PDB entry 1G0S | X-ray diffraction, 1.90 A resolution | chains A and B

== Chain A (and B) ==
Protein: Hypothetical 23.7 kDa protein in icc-tolc intergenic region
Organism: Escherichia coli
Notes: EC 3.6.1.13; chain B of this document is another copy of the same molecule, construct and numbering; everything in this record applies to it too
UniProtKB: Q93K97 (ADPP_ECOLI); residues 1-209 here = UniProt positions 1-209
Amino-acid sequence (209 residues; each row starts with the number of its first residue):
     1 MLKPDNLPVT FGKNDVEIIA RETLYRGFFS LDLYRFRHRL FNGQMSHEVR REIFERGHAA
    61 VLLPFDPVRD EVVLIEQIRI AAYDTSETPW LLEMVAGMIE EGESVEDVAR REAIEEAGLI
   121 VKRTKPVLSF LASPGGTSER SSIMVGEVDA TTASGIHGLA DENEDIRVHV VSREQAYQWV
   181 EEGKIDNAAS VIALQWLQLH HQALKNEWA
Not modelled in the structure: 155-162 (chain B: 1-7)
Swiss-Prot annotation at these positions:
  - motif: Gly97 to Gly118 (Nudix box)
  - active site: Glu162 (Proton acceptor)
  - binding site (substrate): Phe28, Phe29, Arg51, Glu52, Arg56, Arg79, Met98, Ser133 to Gly135, Glu139
  - binding site (Mg(2+)): Ala96, Glu112, Glu116, Glu164

== Chain A / chain B interface ==
Residue-residue contacts (172; chain A residue first):
  Asn6(A) - Glu87(B)
  Leu7(A) - Glu87(B)
  Pro8(A) - Leu92(B)
  Pro8(A) - Lys184(B)
  Val9(A) - Glu76(B)
  Val9(A) - Trp90(B)  hydrophobic
  Val9(A) - Leu92(B)  hydrophobic
  Thr10(A) - Glu76(B)  hydrogen bond (backbone-side chain)
  Thr10(A) - Arg167(B)  hydrogen bond
  Phe11(A) - Glu76(B)
  Phe11(A) - Thr88(B)  hydrogen bond (backbone-side chain)
  Phe11(A) - Trp90(B)  hydrophobic
  Gly12(A) - Thr88(B)
  Gly12(A) - Trp90(B)
  Lys13(A) - Tyr83(B)  hydrogen bond (side chain-backbone)
  Lys13(A) - Ser86(B)  hydrogen bond (side chain-backbone)
  Lys13(A) - Glu87(B)
  Asp15(A) - Trp90(B)
  Val16(A) - Ile80(B)  hydrophobic
  Val16(A) - Tyr83(B)  hydrophobic
  Val16(A) - Trp90(B)  hydrophobic
  Ile18(A) - Tyr83(B)  hydrophobic
  Arg21(A) - Asp84(B)  salt bridge
  Leu24(A) - Tyr25(B)
  Tyr25(A) - Leu24(B)  hydrophobic
  Tyr25(A) - Leu31(B)  hydrophobic
  Tyr25(A) - Glu52(B)
  Gly27(A) - Glu52(B)
  Phe28(A) - Glu52(B)  hydrogen bond (backbone-side chain)
  Phe29(A) - Glu52(B)  hydrogen bond (backbone-side chain)
  Leu31(A) - Tyr25(B)  hydrophobic
  Leu31(A) - Phe54(B)  hydrophobic
  Tyr34(A) - Ile80(B)  hydrophobic
  Tyr34(A) - Asp84(B)
  Phe36(A) - Ile80(B)  hydrophobic
  His38(A) - Ile78(B)
  His38(A) - Trp90(B)
  Arg39(A) - Trp90(B)
  Leu40(A) - Ala160(B)  hydrophobic
  Leu40(A) - Glu162(B)
  Leu40(A) - Asp165(B)
  Phe41(A) - Glu76(B)
  Phe41(A) - Trp90(B)
  Phe41(A) - Ile156(B)  hydrophobic
  Phe41(A) - Asp165(B)  hydrogen bond (backbone-side chain)
  Phe41(A) - Ile166(B)
  Phe41(A) - Arg167(B)
  Asn42(A) - Ile156(B)
  Asn42(A) - His157(B)
  Asn42(A) - Gly158(B)
  Asn42(A) - Ala160(B)
  Ser46(A) - Glu162(B)
  His47(A) - Glu162(B)  salt bridge
  Arg51(A) - Asn163(B)  hydrogen bond (side chain-backbone)
  Glu52(A) - Tyr25(B)
  Glu52(A) - Gly27(B)
  Glu52(A) - Phe28(B)  hydrogen bond (side chain-backbone)
  Glu52(A) - Phe29(B)  hydrogen bond (side chain-backbone)
  Ile53(A) - Ala81(B)  hydrophobic
  Phe54(A) - Leu31(B)  hydrophobic
  Phe54(A) - Phe54(B)  hydrophobic
  Phe54(A) - Gly136(B)
  Arg56(A) - Gly135(B)
  Arg56(A) - Gly136(B)
  His58(A) - Thr85(B)
  Glu76(A) - Val9(B)
  Glu76(A) - Phe41(B)
  Ile78(A) - His38(B)
  Arg79(A) - Pro134(B)
  Arg79(A) - Gly135(B)
  Ile80(A) - Val16(B)  hydrophobic
  Ile80(A) - Tyr34(B)  hydrophobic
  Ile80(A) - Phe36(B)  hydrophobic
  Ile80(A) - Arg51(B)
  Ala81(A) - Ile53(B)  hydrophobic
  Ala81(A) - Pro134(B)
  Ala81(A) - Thr137(B)
  Ala81(A) - Ser138(B)
  Ala82(A) - Leu131(B)  hydrophobic
  Tyr83(A) - Lys13(B)  hydrogen bond (backbone-side chain)
  Tyr83(A) - Ile18(B)
  Tyr83(A) - Arg21(B)
  Asp84(A) - Arg21(B)  salt bridge
  Asp84(A) - Tyr34(B)  hydrogen bond
  Thr85(A) - His58(B)
  Thr85(A) - Leu131(B)
  Thr85(A) - Arg140(B)  hydrogen bond
  Ser86(A) - Lys13(B)  hydrogen bond (backbone-side chain)
  Ser86(A) - Leu131(B)
  Ser86(A) - Arg140(B)
  Glu87(A) - Lys13(B)
  Thr88(A) - Phe11(B)  hydrogen bond (side chain-backbone)
  Thr88(A) - Gly12(B)
  Pro89(A) - Val16(B)  hydrophobic
  Trp90(A) - Val9(B)  hydrophobic
  Trp90(A) - Phe11(B)  hydrophobic
  Trp90(A) - Gly12(B)
  Trp90(A) - Asp15(B)
  Trp90(A) - Val16(B)  hydrophobic
  Trp90(A) - His38(B)
  Trp90(A) - Arg39(B)
  Trp90(A) - Phe41(B)
  Leu91(A) - Pro134(B)  hydrophobic
  Leu92(A) - Val9(B)  hydrophobic
  Leu128(A) - Val191(B)  hydrophobic
  Ser129(A) - Asp186(B)
  Phe130(A) - Asp186(B)
  Phe130(A) - Ala188(B)  hydrophobic
  Leu131(A) - Ala82(B)  hydrophobic
  Leu131(A) - Thr85(B)
  Leu131(A) - Ser86(B)
  Leu131(A) - Leu91(B)  hydrophobic
  Leu131(A) - Asp186(B)  hydrogen bond (backbone-backbone)
  Leu131(A) - Asn187(B)
  Leu131(A) - Ala188(B)  hydrogen bond (backbone-backbone)
  Ala132(A) - Ala132(B)
  Ala132(A) - Ala188(B)
  Ser133(A) - Glu139(B)  hydrogen bond
  Pro134(A) - Arg79(B)
  Pro134(A) - Ala81(B)
  Pro134(A) - Leu91(B)  hydrophobic
  Pro134(A) - Glu93(B)
  Pro134(A) - Asn187(B)
  Gly135(A) - Arg56(B)  hydrogen bond (backbone-side chain)
  Gly135(A) - Arg79(B)
  Gly136(A) - Phe54(B)
  Gly136(A) - Arg56(B)
  Thr137(A) - Ala81(B)
  Ser138(A) - Ala81(B)
  Glu139(A) - Ser133(B)  hydrogen bond
  Arg140(A) - Thr85(B)  hydrogen bond (side chain-backbone)
  Arg140(A) - Ser86(B)  hydrogen bond
  Arg140(A) - Asp186(B)  salt bridge
  Asn163(A) - Phe41(B)
  Glu164(A) - Leu40(B)
  Glu164(A) - Phe41(B)  hydrogen bond (backbone-backbone)
  Asp165(A) - His38(B)  salt bridge
  Asp165(A) - Leu40(B)
  Asp165(A) - Phe41(B)
  Ile166(A) - Phe41(B)
  Arg167(A) - Pro8(B)  hydrogen bond (side chain-backbone)
  Arg167(A) - Thr10(B)
  Arg167(A) - Phe41(B)
  Tyr177(A) - Leu199(B)
  Tyr177(A) - His200(B)
  Trp179(A) - Pro8(B)  hydrophobic
  Val180(A) - Leu128(B)
  Glu181(A) - His200(B)  salt bridge
  Asp186(A) - Ser129(B)
  Asp186(A) - Phe130(B)
  Asp186(A) - Leu131(B)  hydrogen bond (backbone-backbone)
  Asp186(A) - Arg140(B)  salt bridge
  Asn187(A) - Leu131(B)
  Asn187(A) - Pro134(B)
  Ala188(A) - Phe130(B)  hydrophobic
  Ala188(A) - Leu131(B)  hydrogen bond (backbone-backbone)
  Ala188(A) - Ala132(B)
  Val191(A) - Ile192(B)  hydrophobic
  Ile192(A) - Val191(B)  hydrophobic
  Ile192(A) - Ile192(B)  hydrophobic
  Ile192(A) - Gln195(B)  hydrogen bond (backbone-side chain)
  Gln195(A) - Ile192(B)  hydrogen bond (side chain-backbone)
  Gln195(A) - Gln195(B)  hydrogen bond
  Gln195(A) - Trp196(B)
  Gln195(A) - Leu199(B)
  Trp196(A) - Gln195(B)
  Gln198(A) - Leu199(B)
  Leu199(A) - Tyr177(B)
  Leu199(A) - Gln198(B)
  Leu199(A) - Leu199(B)  hydrophobic
  His200(A) - Tyr177(B)
  His200(A) - Glu181(B)  salt bridge
Interface residues without a listed pair, chain A (85 interface residues in all): Gln44, Val49, Glu93, His169
Interface residues without a listed pair, chain B (85 interface residues in all): Asn42, Arg50, Pro89, Leu159, His169, Val180

== In short ==
The chain A/chain B interface involves 85 residues from each chain, with 30 hydrogen bonds and 8 salt bridges.
Among the polar pairs are Arg21(A)-Asp84(B), His47(A)-Glu162(B) and Arg140(A)-Asp186(B). UniProt lists
active-site residue Glu162(A), 11 substrate-binding residues and 4 Mg2+-binding residues on chain A.
Both chains are Hypothetical 23.7 kDa protein in icc-tolc intergenic region (Escherichia coli). Entry 1G0S
(The crystal structure of the e.coli ADP-ribose pyrophosphatase) was determined by X-ray diffraction together
with 1G9Q and 1GA7 from the same study.
